Entry 6RTD (X-ray diffraction, 2.36 A resolution); this record covers chain A.

== Chain A ==
Name: Cytochrome c
Organism: Pseudomonas aeruginosa
Notes: EC 1.7.2.1
Reference sequence: A0A0C7D2F2 (A0A0C7D2F2_PSEAI); residues 3-475 here correspond to UniProt positions 21-493 (UniProt number = residue number + 18)
Sequence (509 residues; numbered -33 to 475; the number before each row is that of its first residue; numbers below 1 keep their minus sign (Met-33 is residue -33)):
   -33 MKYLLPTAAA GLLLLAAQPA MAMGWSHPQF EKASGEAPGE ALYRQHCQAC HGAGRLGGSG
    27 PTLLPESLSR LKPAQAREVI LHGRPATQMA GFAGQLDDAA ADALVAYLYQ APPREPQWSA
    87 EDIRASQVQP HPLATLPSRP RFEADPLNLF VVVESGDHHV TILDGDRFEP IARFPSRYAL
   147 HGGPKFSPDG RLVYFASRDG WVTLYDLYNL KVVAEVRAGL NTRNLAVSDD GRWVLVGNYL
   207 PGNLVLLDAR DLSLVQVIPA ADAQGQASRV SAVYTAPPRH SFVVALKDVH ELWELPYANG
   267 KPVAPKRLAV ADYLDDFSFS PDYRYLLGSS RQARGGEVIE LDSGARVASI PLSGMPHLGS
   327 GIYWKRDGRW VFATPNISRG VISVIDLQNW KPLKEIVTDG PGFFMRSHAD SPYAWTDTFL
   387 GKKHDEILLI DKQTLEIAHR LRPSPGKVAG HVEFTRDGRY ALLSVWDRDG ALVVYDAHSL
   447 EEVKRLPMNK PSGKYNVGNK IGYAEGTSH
Unresolved in the structure: -33 to 3, 469-475
Covalently attached groups: heme c (HEC) linked to Cys13, Cys16
Construct notes: initiating methionine (-33); expression tag (-32 to 2)
Metal / ion sites: heme c Fe: His17, Met55; heme d Fe: His147, His323
Ligand contacts:
  - heme d (DHE): Arg36, Leu146, His147, Gly148, Gly149, Lys151, Arg164, Arg189, Asn190, Ala238, Tyr240, Asp282, His323, Ser326, Ile343, Phe369, Phe370, Arg372, Phe385, His417, Trp432, Gly459, Tyr461, Lys466
  - heme c (HEC): His12, Ala15, His17, Ser25, Gly26, Pro27, Leu29, Leu34, Leu37, Ala42, Val45, Ile46, Arg50, Thr53, Gln54, Met55, Phe58, Leu62, Leu70, Leu74, His124, Tyr144
Reported in the primary citation:
  - binding site for heme d: Arg36, Gly149, Lys151, Arg164, Arg189, Asn190, Tyr240, Ser326, Ile343, Phe369, Phe370, Arg372, Phe385, His417, Trp432, Tyr461, Lys466
  - catalytic residues: His417, Tyr461
  - catalytic residues: Gly149 (proposed by the authors, not directly observed)
  - mutagenesis - H417Q, Y461F: unchanged binding to heme d
  - mutagenesis - H147A, H147Q, H323A, H323Q, Y461F: abolished catalytic activity on heme d
  - mutagenesis - H417A: decreased binding to heme d
  - mutagenesis - H417A, H417Q: decreased catalytic activity on heme d
  - mutagenesis - H147A, H147Q: abolished binding to heme d

== Summary ==
Bound to chain A: heme d. Heme c is covalently linked to Cys16. The heme c Fe site is built by His17 and
Met55. The paper reports catalytic residues His417, Tyr461 and Gly149; H147A, H147Q and H323A, among others,
abolish catalytic activity on heme d; 7 substitutions were tested in all.
Chain A is Cytochrome c (Pseudomonas aeruginosa); the structure, Dihydro-heme d1 dehydrogenase NirN in complex
with DHE, was determined by X-ray diffraction together with 6RTE from the same study.
